8I8B - chains G and H of the 14 polymer chains in the assembly; structure by electron microscopy, 4.31 A resolution (low resolution: residue-level contacts below are approximate; hydrogen-bond / salt-bridge calls are withheld).

[Chain G]
Molecule: P40
Organism: Autographa californica multiple nucleopolyhedrovirus
UniProt: A0A0N7CQX9 (A0A0N7CQX9_9ABAC); numbering as in UniProt (aligned over 1-361)
Sequence (361 residues; numbered 1 to 361; the number before each row is that of its first residue):
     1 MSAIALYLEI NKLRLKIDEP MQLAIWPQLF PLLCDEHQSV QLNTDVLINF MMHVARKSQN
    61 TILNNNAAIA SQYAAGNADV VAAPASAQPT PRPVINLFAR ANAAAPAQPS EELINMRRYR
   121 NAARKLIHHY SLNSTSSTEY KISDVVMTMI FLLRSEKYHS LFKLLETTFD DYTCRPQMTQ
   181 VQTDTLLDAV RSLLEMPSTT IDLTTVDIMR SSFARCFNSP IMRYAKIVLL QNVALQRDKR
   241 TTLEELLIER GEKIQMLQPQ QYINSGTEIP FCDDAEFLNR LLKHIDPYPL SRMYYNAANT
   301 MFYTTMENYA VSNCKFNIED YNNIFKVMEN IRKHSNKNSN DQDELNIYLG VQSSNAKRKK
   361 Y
Disordered / not traced: 1-111, 336-361

[Chain H]
Molecule: Occlusion-derived virus envelope/capsid protein
Organism: Autographa californica multiple nucleopolyhedrovirus
UniProt: A0A0N7CT36 (A0A0N7CT36_9ABAC); residue numbers follow UniProt; this construct covers 1-290
Sequence (290 residues; each row starts with the number of its first residue):
     1 MKRIKCNKVR TVTEIVNSDE KIQKTYELAE FDLKNLSSLE SYETLKIKLA LSKYMAMLST
    61 LEMTQPLLEI FRNKADTRQI AAVVFSTLAF IHNRFHPLVT NFTNKMEFVV TETNDTSIPG
   121 EPILFTENEG VLLCSVDRPS IVKMLSREFD TEALVNFEND NCNVRIAKTF GASKRKNTTR
   181 SDDYESNKQP NYDMDLSDFS ITEVEATQYL TLLLTVEHAY LHYYIFKNYG VFEYCKSLTD
   241 HSLFTNKLRS TMSTKTSNLL LSKFKFTIED FDKINSNSVT SGFNIYNFNK
Disordered / not traced: 1-5, 160-197, 272-290

[Chain G / chain H interface]
Pairs across the interface (118):
  Leu-132(G) / Arg-147(H)
  Ser-134(G) / Arg-147(H)
  Ser-134(G) / Glu-148(H)
  Thr-135(G) / Phe-149(H)
  Thr-135(G) / Asp-150(H)
  Met-196(G) / Glu-148(H)
  Ser-198(G) / Arg-72(H)
  Thr-199(G) / Arg-72(H)
  Ile-227(G) / Glu-269(H)
  Leu-246(G) / Pro-119(H)
  Arg-250(G) / Asn-114(H)
  Arg-250(G) / Asp-115(H)
  Arg-250(G) / Ser-117(H)
  Arg-250(G) / Pro-119(H)
  Lys-253(G) / Asp-115(H)
  Ile-254(G) / Thr-116(H)
  Ile-254(G) / Ile-118(H)
  Ile-254(G) / Leu-124(H)
  Ile-254(G) / Ser-135(H)
  Gln-255(G) / Thr-126(H)
  Gln-258(G) / Val-109(H)
  Pro-259(G) / Glu-107(H)
  Pro-259(G) / Phe-108(H)
  Gln-260(G) / Thr-77(H)
  Gln-260(G) / Phe-108(H)
  Gln-260(G) / Val-109(H)
  Gln-260(G) / Val-110(H)
  Gln-261(G) / Met-106(H)
  Gln-261(G) / Glu-107(H)
  Gln-261(G) / Phe-108(H)
  Tyr-262(G) / Glu-107(H)
  Ile-263(G) / Lys-105(H)
  Ile-263(G) / Met-106(H)
  Asn-264(G) / Asn-104(H)
  Asn-264(G) / Lys-105(H)
  Gly-266(G) / Asn-101(H)
  Glu-268(G) / Thr-100(H)
  Ile-269(G) / Met-57(H)
  Ile-269(G) / Ser-86(H)
  Ile-269(G) / Ala-89(H)
  Ile-269(G) / Phe-90(H)
  Pro-270(G) / Met-57(H)
  Phe-271(G) / Phe-90(H)
  Cys-272(G) / Ala-56(H)
  Cys-272(G) / Thr-60(H)
  Leu-278(G) / Ser-52(H)
  Leu-278(G) / Ala-56(H)
  Arg-280(G) / Phe-199(H)
  Leu-281(G) / Phe-199(H)
  Leu-281(G) / Ile-201(H)
  His-284(G) / Asp-198(H)
  His-284(G) / Phe-199(H)
  Ile-285(G) / Met-55(H)
  Asp-286(G) / Lys-48(H)
  Tyr-288(G) / Ile-201(H)
  Tyr-288(G) / Thr-202(H)
  Tyr-288(G) / Glu-203(H)
  Leu-290(G) / Ile-47(H)
  Leu-290(G) / Lys-263(H)
  Arg-292(G) / Asp-150(H)
  Arg-292(G) / Glu-152(H)
  Arg-292(G) / Leu-154(H)
  Arg-292(G) / Asn-156(H)
  Arg-292(G) / Glu-203(H)
  Met-293(G) / Leu-51(H)
  Met-293(G) / Ala-206(H)
  Met-293(G) / Leu-210(H)
  Tyr-294(G) / Ile-47(H)
  Tyr-294(G) / Leu-210(H)
  Tyr-294(G) / Leu-260(H)
  Tyr-294(G) / Lys-263(H)
  Tyr-294(G) / Phe-264(H)
  Asn-296(G) / Phe-149(H)
  Asn-296(G) / Asp-150(H)
  Asn-296(G) / Thr-207(H)
  Ala-297(G) / Thr-211(H)
  Ala-297(G) / Leu-214(H)
  Thr-300(G) / Met-144(H)
  Thr-300(G) / Arg-147(H)
  Thr-300(G) / Phe-149(H)
  Met-301(G) / Leu-214(H)
  Met-301(G) / Thr-215(H)
  Tyr-303(G) / Arg-147(H)
  Thr-304(G) / Ser-140(H)
  Thr-304(G) / Met-144(H)
  Thr-304(G) / Arg-147(H)
  Thr-305(G) / Gly-120(H)
  Glu-307(G) / Lys-143(H)
  Glu-307(G) / Arg-147(H)
  Asn-308(G) / Ser-140(H)
  Tyr-309(G) / Pro-119(H)
  Ser-312(G) / Pro-119(H)
  Ile-318(G) / Asp-270(H)
  Glu-319(G) / Ile-268(H)
  Glu-319(G) / Asp-270(H)
  Glu-319(G) / Phe-271(H)
  Tyr-321(G) / Thr-239(H)
  Tyr-321(G) / Asp-240(H)
  Asn-323(G) / Thr-267(H)
  Ile-324(G) / Ser-242(H)
  Phe-325(G) / His-218(H)
  Phe-325(G) / His-241(H)
  Phe-325(G) / Leu-261(H)
  Lys-326(G) / Phe-266(H)
  Lys-326(G) / Thr-267(H)
  Met-328(G) / His-241(H)
  Met-328(G) / Ser-242(H)
  Met-328(G) / Thr-245(H)
  Glu-329(G) / Leu-221(H)
  Glu-329(G) / Leu-261(H)
  Asn-330(G) / Lys-265(H)
  Arg-332(G) / Leu-221(H)
  Arg-332(G) / Phe-244(H)
  Arg-332(G) / Leu-248(H)
  Arg-332(G) / Arg-249(H)
  Arg-332(G) / Leu-259(H)
  Lys-333(G) / Ser-262(H)
  Ser-335(G) / Arg-249(H)
Also at the interface, not in a pair above, chain G (74 interface residues in all): Asn-133, Ser-136, Thr-204, Lys-226, Leu-247, Ser-265, Thr-267, Phe-277, Leu-282, Pro-289, Ser-291, Phe-302, Val-311, Ile-331
Also at the interface, not in a pair above, chain H (90 interface residues in all): Thr-44, Leu-49, Ser-59, Asn-93, Phe-102, Asn-128, Leu-133, Ser-146, Thr-151, Ala-153, Val-155, Leu-238, Leu-243, Ser-257

[Summary]
Chain G and chain H form an interface of 74 and 90 residues respectively.
Chain G is P40 and chain H is Occlusion-derived virus envelope/capsid protein, both from Autographa
californica multiple nucleopolyhedrovirus; the structure, Outer shell and inner layer structures of Autographa
californica multiple nucleopolyhedrovirus (AcMNPV), was determined by electron microscopy (same publication as
8I8A and 8I8C).
